Entry 6F08 (X-ray diffraction, 1.90 A resolution); this record covers chains A and B of the 4 polymer chains in the assembly.

Chain A (and B):
Protein: 14-3-3 protein zeta/delta
Source organism: Homo sapiens
Notes: chain B of this document is another copy of the same molecule, construct and numbering; everything in this record applies to it too
Reference sequence: P63104 (1433Z_HUMAN); residues 1-230 here = UniProt positions 1-230
Chain sequence (230 residues; row label = number of the first residue in the row):
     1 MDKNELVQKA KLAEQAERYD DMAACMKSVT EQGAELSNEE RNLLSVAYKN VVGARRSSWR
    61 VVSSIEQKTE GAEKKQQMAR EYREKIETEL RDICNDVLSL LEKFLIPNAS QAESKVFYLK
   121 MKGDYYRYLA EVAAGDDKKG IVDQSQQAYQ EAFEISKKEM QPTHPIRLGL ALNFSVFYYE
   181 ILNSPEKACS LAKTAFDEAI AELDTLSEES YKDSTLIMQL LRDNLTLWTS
Unresolved in the structure: 69-73 (chain B: 135, 206-209)

Chain A / chain B interface:
Residue-residue contacts (29; chain A residue first):
  Glu5(A) - Met78(B)
  Gln8(A) - Met78(B)
  Lys9(A) - Met78(B)
  Lys9(A) - Tyr82(B)
  Leu12(A) - Ile65(B)  hydrophobic
  Leu12(A) - Met78(B)  hydrophobic
  Leu12(A) - Tyr82(B)  hydrophobic
  Ala13(A) - Tyr82(B)
  Gln15(A) - Val61(B)
  Gln15(A) - Ile65(B)
  Ala16(A) - Ser58(B)  hydrogen bond (backbone-side chain)
  Ala16(A) - Val61(B)
  Arg18(A) - Ser58(B)
  Arg18(A) - Tyr82(B)  hydrogen bond
  Arg18(A) - Ile86(B)
  Arg18(A) - Glu89(B)  salt bridge
  Asp21(A) - Tyr82(B)  hydrogen bond
  Ser58(A) - Ala16(B)  hydrogen bond (side chain-backbone)
  Ser58(A) - Arg18(B)
  Val61(A) - Gln15(B)
  Val61(A) - Ala16(B)
  Val62(A) - Ala16(B)  hydrophobic
  Ile65(A) - Gln15(B)
  Ala79(A) - Leu12(B)  hydrophobic
  Tyr82(A) - Ala13(B)
  Tyr82(A) - Arg18(B)  hydrogen bond
  Tyr82(A) - Asp21(B)  hydrogen bond
  Ile86(A) - Arg18(B)
  Glu89(A) - Arg18(B)  salt bridge
Interface residues without a listed pair, chain A (20 interface residues in all): Arg55, Ser57, Met78
Interface residues without a listed pair, chain B (17 interface residues in all): Glu17, Arg55, Val62, Ala79

Overview:
20 residues of chain A face 17 of chain B across their interface; the contacts include 6 hydrogen bonds and 2
salt bridges. Polar contacts include Arg18(A)-Glu89(B), Ala16(A)-Ser58(B) and Arg18(A)-Tyr82(B).
Both chains are 14-3-3 protein zeta/delta (Homo sapiens). Entry 6F08 (14-3-3 zeta in complex with the human
Son of sevenless homolog 1 (SOS1)) was determined by X-ray diffraction.
